PDB entry 3VK1 | X-ray diffraction, 2.20 A resolution | chain A

== Chain A ==
Protein: GFP-like non-fluorescent chromoprotein
Organism: Montipora efflorescens
UniProtKB: P83690 (NFCP_MONEF); residues 5-225 here correspond to UniProt positions 1-221 (UniProt number = residue number - 4)
Sequence (238 residues; numbered -14 to 225; 2 numbers in that range are skipped by the numbering (no residue carries them; nothing is unmodelled there); the number before each row is that of its first residue; numbers below 1 keep their minus sign (Met-14 is residue -14)):
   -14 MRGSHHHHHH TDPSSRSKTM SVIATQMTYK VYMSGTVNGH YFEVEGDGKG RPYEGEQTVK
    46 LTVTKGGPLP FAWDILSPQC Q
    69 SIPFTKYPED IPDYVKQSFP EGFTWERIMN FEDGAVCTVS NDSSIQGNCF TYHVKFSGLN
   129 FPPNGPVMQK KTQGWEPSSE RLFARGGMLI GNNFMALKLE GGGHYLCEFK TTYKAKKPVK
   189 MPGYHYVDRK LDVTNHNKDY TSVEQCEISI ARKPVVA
Not modelled in the structure: -14 to 6
Sequence notes: expression tag (-14 to 4); chromophore (66, 66, 66); engineered mutation Ser146 (His142 in P83690)
Modified residues: Gln66 ({(4E)-2-[(1E)-4-amino-4-oxobutanimidoyl]-4-benzylidene-5-oxo-4,5-dihydro-1H-imidazol-1-yl}acetic acid; QFG)
Covalent attachments: covalent link Gln66-Ser69
What the authors report for this chain:
  - contacts within the chain: Tyr14-Gln66, Gln66-Ser69, Gln66-Arg95 (hydrogen bond), Glu148-Arg197, Gln66-Arg197, Gln66-Glu215 (hydrogen bond)
  - binding site for chloride ion: Ser146
  - conformationally variable residues (side-chain flip): Ser69

== Summary ==
From the paper: a binding site for chloride ion at Ser146; conformational variability at Ser69.
Chain A is GFP-like non-fluorescent chromoprotein (Montipora efflorescens); the structure, Green-fluorescent
variant of the non-fluorescent chromoprotein Rtms5, was determined by X-ray diffraction (same publication as
3VIC).
